8TI9 - chains C and D of the 8 polymer chains in the assembly; structure by electron microscopy, 3.19 A resolution.

[Chain C (and D)]
Name: Shedu protein SduA
Organism: Bacillus cereus B4264
Notes: chain D of this document is another copy of the same molecule, construct and numbering; everything in this record applies to it too
UniProtKB: B7HFR2 (SDUA_BACC4); numbering as in UniProt (aligned over 171-380)
Amino-acid sequence (229 residues; numbered 152 to 380; the number before each row is that of its first residue):
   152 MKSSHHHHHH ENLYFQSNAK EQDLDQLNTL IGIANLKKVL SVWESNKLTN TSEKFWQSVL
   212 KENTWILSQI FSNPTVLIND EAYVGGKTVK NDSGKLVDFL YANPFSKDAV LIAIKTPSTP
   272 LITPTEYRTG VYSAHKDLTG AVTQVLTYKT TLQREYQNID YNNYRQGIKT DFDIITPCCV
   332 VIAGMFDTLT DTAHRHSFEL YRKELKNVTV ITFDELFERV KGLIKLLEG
Disordered / not traced: 152-182, 236-246, 380 (chain D: 152-172, 319-323, 380)
Differences from the reference sequence: expression tag (152-170); engineered mutation A264 (Glu in B7HFR2)
Reported in the primary citation:
  - mutagenesis - E264A: abolished catalytic activity
  - mutagenesis - Y315E: abolished growth in response to phage infection

[How chain C and chain D interact]
Contacting residue pairs (47):
  I184(C) - D176(D)
  I184(C) - T180(D)
  K188(C) - D176(D)  salt bridge
  W216(C) - L377(D)  hydrophobic
  S219(C) - R370(D)  hydrogen bond (backbone-side chain)
  Q220(C) - Q220(D)
  Q220(C) - R370(D)  hydrogen bond
  Q220(C) - L374(D)
  F222(C) - R370(D)  hydrogen bond (backbone-side chain)
  S223(C) - I221(D)
  S223(C) - T360(D)
  S223(C) - I362(D)
  S223(C) - R370(D)  hydrogen bond (backbone-side chain)
  N224(C) - R353(D)
  N224(C) - K354(D)  hydrogen bond
  N224(C) - E366(D)
  P225(C) - E366(D)
  P225(C) - E369(D)
  P225(C) - R370(D)
  N254(C) - R353(D)
  N254(C) - E366(D)  hydrogen bond
  F256(C) - F337(D)  hydrophobic
  F256(C) - R346(D)
  F256(C) - D365(D)
  F256(C) - E369(D)
  S257(C) - F337(D)
  S257(C) - E350(D)  hydrogen bond
  D259(C) - E350(D)
  D259(C) - K354(D)
  D324(C) - H347(D)  salt bridge
  I326(C) - H347(D)
  I326(C) - E350(D)
  I326(C) - L351(D)
  T327(C) - L351(D)
  T327(C) - K354(D)
  R370(C) - Q220(D)
  R370(C) - S223(D)  hydrogen bond
  L374(C) - Q220(D)
  L377(C) - W216(D)
  L377(C) - S219(D)
  L377(C) - Q220(D)
  L377(C) - G236(D)
  L378(C) - N179(D)
  L378(C) - W216(D)  hydrophobic
  L378(C) - L378(D)  hydrophobic
  E379(C) - D176(D)
  E379(C) - N179(D)
Other interface residues (no listed pair), chain C (23 interface residues in all): G183, G373
Other interface residues (no listed pair), chain D (27 interface residues in all): G183, F222

[Overview]
The interface between chain C and chain D involves 23 residues on one side and 27 on the other, with 8
hydrogen bonds and 2 salt bridges. Among the polar pairs are K188(C)-D176(D), D324(C)-H347(D) and
S219(C)-R370(D). From the paper: E264A of chain C abolishes catalytic activity; Y315E of chain C abolishes
growth in response to phage infection.
Chain C and chain D are both Shedu protein SduA (Bacillus cereus B4264); the structure, CryoEM structure of
octamer assembly of Shedu nuclease domain from Bacillus cereus, was determined by electron microscopy together
with 8TI8 and 8TIA from the same study.
